Entry 4ZQI (X-ray diffraction, 2.30 A resolution); this record covers chains A and B.

== Chain A (and B) ==
Molecule: D-alanine--D-alanine ligase
Organism: Yersinia pestis
Notes: EC 6.3.2.4; chain B of this document is another copy of the same molecule, construct and numbering; everything in this record applies to it too
UniProt: Q8ZIE7 (DDL_YERPE); residue numbers follow UniProt; this construct covers 1-306
Chain sequence (306 residues; numbered 1 to 306; the number before each row is that of its first residue):
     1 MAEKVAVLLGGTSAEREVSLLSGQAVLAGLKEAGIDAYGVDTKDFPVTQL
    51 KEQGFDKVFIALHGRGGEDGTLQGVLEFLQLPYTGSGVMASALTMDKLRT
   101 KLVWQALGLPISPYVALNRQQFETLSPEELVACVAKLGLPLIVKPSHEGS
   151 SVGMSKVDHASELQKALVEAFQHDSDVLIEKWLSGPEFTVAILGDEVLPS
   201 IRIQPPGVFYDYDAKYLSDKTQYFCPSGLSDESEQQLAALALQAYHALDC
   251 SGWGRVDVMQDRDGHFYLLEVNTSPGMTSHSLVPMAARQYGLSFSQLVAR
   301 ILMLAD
Unresolved in the structure: 148-150, 209-219 (chain B: 149-150, 207-220)
Ion coordination: Na+: Glu-68, Ser-91, Thr-94, Thr-273

== Chain A / chain B interface ==
Pairs across the interface - 32 pairs, chain A then chain B:
  Val-47(A) / Phe-78(B)  hydrophobic
  Thr-48(A) / Thr-48(B)
  Thr-48(A) / Phe-78(B)
  Thr-71(A) / Gly-74(B)
  Thr-71(A) / Glu-77(B)
  Gly-74(A) / Thr-71(B)
  Val-75(A) / Phe-78(B)  hydrophobic
  Glu-77(A) / Thr-71(B)
  Phe-78(A) / Val-47(B)  hydrophobic
  Phe-78(A) / Thr-48(B)
  Phe-78(A) / Val-75(B)  hydrophobic
  Val-88(A) / Val-88(B)  hydrophobic
  Met-89(A) / Ala-92(B)
  Met-89(A) / Leu-93(B)
  Met-89(A) / Asp-96(B)
  Met-89(A) / Arg-99(B)
  Ala-92(A) / Met-89(B)
  Leu-93(A) / Met-89(B)
  Asp-96(A) / Met-89(B)
  Arg-99(A) / Met-89(B)
  Arg-99(A) / His-246(B)  hydrogen bond (side chain-backbone)
  Arg-99(A) / Ala-247(B)  hydrogen bond (side chain-backbone)
  Arg-99(A) / Leu-248(B)
  Arg-99(A) / Asp-249(B)
  Leu-102(A) / Ala-106(B)
  Leu-102(A) / Leu-107(B)  hydrophobic
  Val-103(A) / Val-103(B)  hydrophobic
  Ala-106(A) / Leu-102(B)
  His-246(A) / Arg-99(B)  hydrogen bond (backbone-side chain)
  Ala-247(A) / Arg-99(B)  hydrogen bond (backbone-side chain)
  Leu-248(A) / Arg-99(B)
  Asp-249(A) / Arg-99(B)
Interface residues without a listed pair, chain A (26 interface residues in all): Pro-46, Gln-49, Gly-70, Gln-80, Gln-105, Leu-107
Interface residues without a listed pair, chain B (25 interface residues in all): Glu-52, Arg-65, Gly-70, Gln-105

== Summary ==
The interface between chain A and chain B involves 26 residues on one side and 25 on the other, with 4
hydrogen bonds. Polar contacts include Arg-99(A)/His-246(B) and Arg-99(A)/Ala-247(B). The Na+ site is built by
Glu-68(A), Ser-91(A), Thr-94(A) and Thr-273(A).
Both chains are D-alanine--D-alanine ligase (Yersinia pestis). Entry 4ZQI (Crystal structure of Apo
D-alanine-D-alanine ligase(DDL) from Yersinia pestis) was determined by X-ray diffraction together with 5BPF,
5BPH, 5C1O and 5C1P from the same study.
